Entry 8OOS (electron microscopy, 3.29 A resolution); this record covers chains G and L of the 9 polymer chains in the assembly.

Chain G:
Protein: Chromatin-remodeling ATPase Ino80
Organism: Thermochaetoides thermophila
Chain sequence (1134 residues; each row starts with the number of its first residue):
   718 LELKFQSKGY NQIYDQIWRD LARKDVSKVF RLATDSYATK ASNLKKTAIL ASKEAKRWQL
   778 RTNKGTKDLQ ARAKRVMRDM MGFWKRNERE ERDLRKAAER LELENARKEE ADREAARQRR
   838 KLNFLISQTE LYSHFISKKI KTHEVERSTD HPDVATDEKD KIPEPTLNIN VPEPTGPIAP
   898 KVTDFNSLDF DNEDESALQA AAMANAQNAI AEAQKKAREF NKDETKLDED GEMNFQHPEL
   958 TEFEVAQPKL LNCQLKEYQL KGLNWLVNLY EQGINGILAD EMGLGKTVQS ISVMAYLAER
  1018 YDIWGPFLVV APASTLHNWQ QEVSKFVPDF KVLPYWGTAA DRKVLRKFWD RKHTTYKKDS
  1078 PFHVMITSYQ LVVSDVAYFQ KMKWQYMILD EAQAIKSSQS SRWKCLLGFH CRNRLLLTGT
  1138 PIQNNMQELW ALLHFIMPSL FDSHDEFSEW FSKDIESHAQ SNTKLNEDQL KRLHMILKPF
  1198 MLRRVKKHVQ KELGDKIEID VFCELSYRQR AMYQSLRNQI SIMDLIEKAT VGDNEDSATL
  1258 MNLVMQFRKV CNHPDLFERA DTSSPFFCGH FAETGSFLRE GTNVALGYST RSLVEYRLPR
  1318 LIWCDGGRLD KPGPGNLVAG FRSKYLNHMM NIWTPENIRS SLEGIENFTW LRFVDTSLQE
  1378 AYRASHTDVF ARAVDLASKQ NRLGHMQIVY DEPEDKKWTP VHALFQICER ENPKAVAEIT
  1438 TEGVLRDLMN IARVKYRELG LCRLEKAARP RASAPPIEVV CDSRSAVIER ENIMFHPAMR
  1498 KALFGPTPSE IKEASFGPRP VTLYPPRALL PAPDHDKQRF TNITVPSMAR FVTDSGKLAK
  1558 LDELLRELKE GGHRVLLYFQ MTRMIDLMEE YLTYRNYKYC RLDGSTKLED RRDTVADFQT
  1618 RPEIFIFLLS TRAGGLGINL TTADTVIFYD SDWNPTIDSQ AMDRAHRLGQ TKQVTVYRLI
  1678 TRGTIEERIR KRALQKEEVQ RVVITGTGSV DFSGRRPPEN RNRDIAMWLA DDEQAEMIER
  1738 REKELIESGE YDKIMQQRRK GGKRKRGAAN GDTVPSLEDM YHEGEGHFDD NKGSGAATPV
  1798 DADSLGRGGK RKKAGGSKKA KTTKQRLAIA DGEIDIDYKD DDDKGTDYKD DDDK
Disordered / not traced: 718-963, 1161-1185, 1242-1255, 1278-1542, 1707-1851
Metal / ion sites: Mg2+: Thr1004 (together with ADP)
Ligand contacts:
  - ADP (adenosine-5'-diphosphate): Cys970, Gln971, Leu972, Lys973, Gln976, Gly1000, Leu1001, Gly1002, Lys1003, Thr1004, Val1005, Asn1035, Glu1039, Phe1043, Asn1636, Arg1664, Leu1665
  - tetrafluoroaluminate (ALF): Met999, Gly1000, Lys1003, Glu1108, Leu1633, Gly1634, Arg1664

Chain L:
Molecule: DNA Strand 2
Sequence (226 nucleotides; row label = number of the first residue in the row; numbers below 1 keep their minus sign (DC-152 is residue -152)):
  -152 CGGTACCCGG GGATCCTCTA GAGTGGGAGC TCGGAACACT ATCCGACTGG CACCGGCAAG
   -92 GTCGCTGTTC AATACATGCA CAGGATGTAT ATATCTGACA CGTGCCTGGA GACTAGGGAG
   -32 TAATCCCCTT GGCGGTTAAA ACGCGGGGGA CAGCGCGTAC GTGCGTTTAA GCGGTGCTAG
    28 AGCTTGCTAC GACCAATTGA GCGGCCTCGG CACCGGGATT CTCCAG
Disordered / not traced: -152 to -35, 73

Chain G / chain L interface:
Residue-residue contacts (25; chain G residue first):
  Ala1030(G) with DC-28(L), phosphate contact
  Ala1056(G) with DC-26(L), phosphate contact
  Arg1059(G) with DC-26(L), salt bridge to the phosphate
  Lys1060(G) with DC52(L), salt bridge to the phosphate
  Arg1063(G) with DC52(L), salt bridge to the phosphate
  Lys1064(G) with DC52(L), sugar contact; DC53(L), salt bridge to the phosphate
  Gln1087(G) with DC-28(L), sugar contact
  Ser1091(G) with DC-26(L), phosphate contact
  Tyr1095(G) with DG51(L), hydrogen bond to the phosphate; DC52(L), phosphate contact
  Met1258(G) with DA-34(L), base contact; DG-33(L), sugar contact
  Met1262(G) with DA-31(L), sugar contact
  Gln1577(G) with DA-30(L), sugar contact
  Met1578(G) with DA-30(L), phosphate contact
  Thr1579(G) with DA-30(L), phosphate contact; DT-29(L), phosphate contact
  Arg1580(G) with DA-30(L), salt bridge to the phosphate
  Gly1601(G) with DT-29(L), hydrogen bond to the phosphate; DC-28(L), phosphate contact
  Arg1608(G) with DC-28(L), salt bridge to the phosphate
  Ser1627(G) with DT-29(L), hydrogen bond to the phosphate
  Arg1629(G) with DT-29(L), phosphate contact
  Ala1630(G) with DT-29(L), hydrogen bond to the phosphate
Interface residues without a listed pair, chain G (26 interface residues in all): Ser1031, Gly1054, Thr1055, Ser1085, Leu1088, Thr1628
Interface residues without a listed pair, chain L (12 interface residues in all): DT-32, DC-27

Overview:
The interface between chain G and chain L involves 26 residues on one side and 12 on the other; the contacts
include 4 hydrogen bonds and 6 salt bridges. Among the polar pairs are Tyr1095(G)-DG51(L), Gly1601(G)-DT-29(L)
and Ser1627(G)-DT-29(L). Ligands of chain G: ADP and tetrafluoroaluminate.
Chain G is Chromatin-remodeling ATPase Ino80 (Thermochaetoides thermophila) and chain L is DNA Strand 2; the
structure, CryoEM Structure INO80core Hexasome complex ATPase-hexasome refinement state 2, was determined by
electron microscopy, deposited together with 8OO7, 8OO9, 8OOA, 8OOC, 8OOF, 8OOP, 8OOR and 8OOT.
